Entry 1AFL (X-ray diffraction, 1.70 A resolution); this record covers chain A.

== Chain A ==
Protein: Ribonuclease A
Source organism: Bos taurus
Notes: EC 3.1.27.5
UniProt: P61823 (RNAS1_BOVIN); residues 1-124 here correspond to UniProt positions 27-150 (UniProt number = residue number + 26)
Sequence (124 residues; row label = number of the first residue in the row):
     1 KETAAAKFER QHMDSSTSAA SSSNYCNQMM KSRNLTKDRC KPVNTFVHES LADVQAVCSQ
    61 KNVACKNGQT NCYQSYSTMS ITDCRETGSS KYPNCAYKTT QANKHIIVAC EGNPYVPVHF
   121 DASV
Cystine bridges: C26-C84, C40-C95, C58-C110, C65-C72
Small-molecule neighbours: 2'-monophosphoadenosine-5'-diphosphate (ATR): A4, K7, Q11, H12, K41, C65, N67, Q69, N71, C72, A109, E111, V118, H119, F120, D121
UniProt features mapped onto this chain:
  - active site: H12 (Proton acceptor), H119 (Proton donor)
  - binding site (substrate): K7, R10, K41 to T45, K66, R85
  - glycosylation: K1 (N-linked (Glc) (glycation) lysine), K7 (N-linked (Glc) (glycation) lysine), N34 (N-linked (GlcNAc...) asparagine), K37 (N-linked (Glc) (glycation) lysine), K41 (N-linked (Glc) (glycation) lysine)

== Summary ==
Chain A binds 2'-monophosphoadenosine-5'-diphosphate. UniProt lists active-site residues H12 and H119 and 9
substrate-binding residues.
Chain A is Ribonuclease A (Bos taurus); the structure, Ribonuclease A in complex with 5'-diphosphoadenosine
2'-phosphate at 1.7 angstrom resolution, was determined by X-ray diffraction, deposited together with 1AFK and
1AFU.
